5K8P - chains D and H of the 8 polymer chains in the assembly; structure by X-ray diffraction, 2.20 A resolution.

# Chain D (and H)
Molecule: 5-nitroanthranilic acid aminohydrolase
Source organism: Bradyrhizobium sp
Notes: EC 3.5.99.8; chain H of this document is another copy of the same molecule, construct and numbering; everything in this record applies to it too
Reference sequence: D3WZ85 (NAAA_BRASZ); residue numbers follow UniProt; this construct covers 1-425
Sequence (425 residues; numbered 1 to 425; the number before each row is that of its first residue):
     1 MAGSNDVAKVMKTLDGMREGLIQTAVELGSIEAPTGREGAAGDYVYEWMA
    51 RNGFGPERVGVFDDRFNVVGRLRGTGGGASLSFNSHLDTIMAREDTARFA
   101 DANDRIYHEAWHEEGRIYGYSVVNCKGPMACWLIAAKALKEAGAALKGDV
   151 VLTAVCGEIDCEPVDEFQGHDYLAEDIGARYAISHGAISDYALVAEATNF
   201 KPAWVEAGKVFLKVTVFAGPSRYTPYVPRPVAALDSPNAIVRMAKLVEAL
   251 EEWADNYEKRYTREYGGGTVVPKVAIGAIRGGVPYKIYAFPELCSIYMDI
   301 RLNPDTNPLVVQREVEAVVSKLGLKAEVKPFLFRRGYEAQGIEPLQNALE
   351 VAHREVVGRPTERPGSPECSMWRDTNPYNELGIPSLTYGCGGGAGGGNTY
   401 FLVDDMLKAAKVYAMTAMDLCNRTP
Construct notes: engineered mutation Ala289 (Arg in D3WZ85)
Ion coordination: Zn2+: His86, Asn124, Glu196
Small-molecule neighbours: 6R8 ((6R)-6-azanyl-3-nitro-6-oxidanyl-cyclohexa-1,3-diene-1-carboxylic acid): Tyr223, Tyr288, Ala289

# How chain D and chain H interact
Contacting residue pairs (60):
  Glu57(D) - Lys329(H)  salt bridge
  Gly60(D) - Gln168(H)
  Val61(D) - Gly169(H)
  Val61(D) - Leu173(H)  hydrophobic
  Phe62(D) - Phe62(H)  hydrophobic
  Arg73(D) - Glu327(H)  salt bridge
  Ser80(D) - Leu309(H)
  Glu162(D) - His185(H)  salt bridge
  Pro163(D) - Tyr181(H)
  Pro163(D) - His185(H)
  Gln168(D) - Gly60(H)
  Gly169(D) - Val61(H)
  Leu173(D) - Val61(H)  hydrophobic
  Leu173(D) - Tyr181(H)
  Asp176(D) - Tyr181(H)
  Asp176(D) - His185(H)  salt bridge
  Arg180(D) - Arg180(H)
  Arg180(D) - Glu380(H)  salt bridge
  Tyr181(D) - Pro163(H)
  Tyr181(D) - Leu173(H)
  Tyr181(D) - Asp176(H)
  Ser184(D) - Leu332(H)
  Ser184(D) - Phe333(H)  hydrogen bond (backbone-backbone)
  His185(D) - Glu162(H)
  His185(D) - Asp176(H)  salt bridge
  His185(D) - Phe331(H)
  His185(D) - Arg334(H)
  Gly186(D) - Pro330(H)
  Ile188(D) - Pro308(H)  hydrophobic
  Ile188(D) - Leu309(H)  hydrophobic
  Ile188(D) - Phe333(H)  hydrophobic
  Ser189(D) - Leu309(H)
  Asp190(D) - Leu309(H)
  Leu309(D) - Ile188(H)  hydrophobic
  Leu309(D) - Ser189(H)
  Leu309(D) - Asp190(H)
  Arg313(D) - Gly78(H)  hydrogen bond (side chain-backbone)
  Arg313(D) - Asp190(H)  salt bridge
  Arg313(D) - Pro425(H)
  Glu327(D) - Arg73(H)  salt bridge
  Lys329(D) - Glu57(H)  salt bridge
  Pro330(D) - Gly186(H)
  Pro330(D) - Ile188(H)  hydrophobic
  Phe331(D) - His185(H)
  Leu332(D) - Ser184(H)
  Phe333(D) - Ser184(H)  hydrogen bond (backbone-backbone)
  Phe333(D) - Ile188(H)  hydrophobic
  Phe333(D) - Leu381(H)
  Arg334(D) - His185(H)
  Arg335(D) - Glu380(H)  hydrogen bond (side chain-backbone)
  Arg335(D) - Leu381(H)
  Arg335(D) - Gly382(H)
  Glu380(D) - Arg180(H)  salt bridge
  Glu380(D) - Arg335(H)  hydrogen bond (backbone-side chain)
  Glu380(D) - Tyr337(H)
  Glu380(D) - Glu380(H)
  Leu381(D) - Phe333(H)
  Leu381(D) - Arg335(H)
  Gly382(D) - Arg335(H)
  Pro425(D) - Arg313(H)
Also at the interface, not in a pair above, chain D (39 interface residues in all): His170, Asn307, Pro308, Tyr337, Asn379
Also at the interface, not in a pair above, chain H (41 interface residues in all): Ala79, Ser80, His170, Asn307, Asn379

# Summary
39 residues of chain D and 41 residues of chain H are in contact; the contacts include 5 hydrogen bonds and 10
salt bridges. Among the polar pairs are Glu57(D)-Lys329(H), Arg73(D)-Glu327(H) and Glu162(D)-His185(H). Bound
to chain D: compound 6R8.
Chain D and chain H are both 5-nitroanthranilic acid aminohydrolase (Bradyrhizobium sp); the structure,
Zn2+/Tetrahedral intermediate-bound R289A 5-nitroanthranilate aminohydrolase, was determined by X-ray
diffraction, deposited together with 5K8M, 5K8N and 5K8O.
